Entry 8APJ (electron microscopy, 3.80 A resolution); this record covers chains H1 and G1 of the 42 polymer chains in the assembly.

Chain H1:
Name: ATP synthase, epsilon chain, putative
Organism: Trypanosoma brucei brucei
Notes: EC 3.6.3.-
Reference sequence: Q586H1 (Q586H1_TRYB2); residue numbers follow UniProt; this construct covers 1-182
Amino-acid sequence (182 residues; row label = number of the first residue in the row):
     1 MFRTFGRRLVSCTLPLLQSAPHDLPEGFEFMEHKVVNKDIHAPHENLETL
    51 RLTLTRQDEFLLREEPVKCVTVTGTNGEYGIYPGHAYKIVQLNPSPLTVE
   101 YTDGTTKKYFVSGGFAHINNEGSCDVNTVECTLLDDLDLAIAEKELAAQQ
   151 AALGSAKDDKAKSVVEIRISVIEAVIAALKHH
Disordered / not traced: 1-21
Ligand contacts: UTP (uridine 5'-triphosphate): Asn76, Tyr79, Lys88

Chain G1:
Name: ATP synthase gamma subunit
Organism: Trypanosoma brucei brucei
Notes: EC 3.6.3.14
Reference sequence: A0A161CM65 (A0A161CM65_TRYBB); residues 1-305 here = UniProt positions 1-305
Amino-acid sequence (305 residues; row label = number of the first residue in the row):
     1 MSGKLRLYKEKLEGYNRFYSIVKTIKMVTLAKYRAAQGRIRTRDFSLRYT
    51 ELAFSKPQASRDAVVAAKNALVYIPITTNRGSCGALNSNIVRCIDSVVSS
   101 KMVLMPVGKRGIDSFSKLYPDEFRYGIINDMKESMHFGYATFVIENAYEV
   151 SKDADRYQVIFNRFVSAGVQRNAVYNIPSYEKWKEDLADAASSDNQKNRY
   201 LFANALQNEEEQLIRDFFDFHAALAVLNAVGENELSEQAARLVAVEGQLT
   251 NISSLQQRTSSLYNKTRQFGITAALIEILSAMSSLEGNAMKGVRRNKFWE
   301 GAVTK
Disordered / not traced: 1, 302-305

Chain H1 / chain G1 interface:
Residue-residue contacts (82):
  His22(H1) - Cys93(G1)
  His22(H1) - Ser96(G1)
  His22(H1) - Val97(G1)
  Leu24(H1) - Cys93(G1)  hydrophobic
  Leu24(H1) - Val174(G1)  hydrophobic
  Pro25(H1) - Arg171(G1)
  Pro25(H1) - Asn172(G1)
  Pro25(H1) - Ala173(G1)
  Pro25(H1) - Val174(G1)  hydrogen bond (backbone-backbone)
  Glu26(H1) - Phe54(G1)
  Glu26(H1) - Ser55(G1)
  Glu26(H1) - Lys56(G1)  hydrogen bond (side chain-backbone)
  Glu26(H1) - Val174(G1)
  Glu26(H1) - Asn176(G1)
  Gly27(H1) - Val174(G1)  hydrogen bond (backbone-backbone)
  Gly27(H1) - Tyr175(G1)  hydrogen bond (backbone-side chain)
  Phe28(H1) - Thr50(G1)
  Phe28(H1) - Glu51(G1)
  Phe28(H1) - Ser55(G1)
  Phe28(H1) - Tyr175(G1)
  Phe30(H1) - Arg163(G1)
  Phe30(H1) - Ala173(G1)  hydrophobic
  Met31(H1) - Leu47(G1)  hydrophobic
  Met31(H1) - Glu51(G1)
  Met31(H1) - Tyr175(G1)
  His33(H1) - Phe45(G1)
  His33(H1) - Arg48(G1)
  Lys34(H1) - Glu51(G1)
  Val35(H1) - Arg48(G1)
  Val35(H1) - Tyr49(G1)
  Val35(H1) - Leu52(G1)  hydrophobic
  Asn37(H1) - Lys197(G1)
  Asn37(H1) - Asn198(G1)  hydrogen bond (side chain-backbone)
  Lys38(H1) - Lys197(G1)  hydrogen bond (backbone-side chain)
  Lys38(H1) - Leu201(G1)
  Ile40(H1) - Tyr200(G1)  hydrophobic
  Ile40(H1) - Leu201(G1)  hydrophobic
  Thr53(H1) - Phe45(G1)
  Thr53(H1) - Arg48(G1)
  Thr55(H1) - Phe45(G1)  hydrogen bond (side chain-backbone)
  Thr55(H1) - Ser46(G1)
  Gln57(H1) - His136(G1)
  Gln57(H1) - Phe137(G1)
  Gln57(H1) - Leu227(G1)
  Asp58(H1) - Arg39(G1)  salt bridge
  Asp58(H1) - Ser46(G1)
  Asp58(H1) - Leu227(G1)
  Asp58(H1) - Asn228(G1)  hydrogen bond
  Glu59(H1) - Thr42(G1)
  Phe60(H1) - Arg41(G1)
  Phe60(H1) - Thr42(G1)  hydrogen bond (backbone-backbone)
  Phe60(H1) - Phe45(G1)  hydrophobic
  Arg63(H1) - Phe45(G1)
  Glu64(H1) - Phe45(G1)
  Glu64(H1) - Arg48(G1)  salt bridge
  Tyr87(H1) - Tyr49(G1)
  Tyr87(H1) - Leu201(G1)
  Tyr87(H1) - Phe202(G1)  hydrophobic
  Tyr87(H1) - Ala205(G1)  hydrophobic
  Lys88(H1) - Glu209(G1)  salt bridge
  Ile89(H1) - Leu206(G1)  hydrophobic
  Ile89(H1) - Glu209(G1)
  Ile89(H1) - Leu213(G1)
  Ile89(H1) - Phe217(G1)  hydrophobic
  Gln91(H1) - Asp216(G1)
  Gly114(H1) - Phe220(G1)
  Phe115(H1) - Leu213(G1)  hydrophobic
  Phe115(H1) - Asp216(G1)
  Phe115(H1) - Phe217(G1)  hydrophobic
  Phe115(H1) - Phe220(G1)  hydrophobic
  His117(H1) - Tyr49(G1)
  His117(H1) - Phe217(G1)
  His117(H1) - His221(G1)  hydrogen bond
  Asn119(H1) - Tyr49(G1)
  Asn120(H1) - Leu201(G1)
  Ser123(H1) - Tyr49(G1)
  Asp125(H1) - Arg48(G1)  salt bridge
  Asp125(H1) - Tyr49(G1)
  Asn127(H1) - Ser46(G1)  hydrogen bond (side chain-backbone)
  Asn127(H1) - Phe220(G1)
  Val129(H1) - Phe137(G1)  hydrophobic
  Val129(H1) - Phe220(G1)  hydrophobic
Also at the interface, not in a pair above, chain H1 (36 interface residues in all): Asp39
Also at the interface, not in a pair above, chain G1 (48 interface residues in all): Arg43, Asp44, Ser60, Met135, Ile160, Phe161, Leu224

In short:
The interface between chain H1 and chain G1 involves 36 residues on one side and 48 on the other; the contacts
include 11 hydrogen bonds and 4 salt bridges. Polar contacts include Asp58(H1)-Arg39(G1), Glu64(H1)-Arg48(G1)
and Lys88(H1)-Glu209(G1). Ligands of chain H1: UTP.
Chain H1 is ATP synthase, epsilon chain, putative and chain G1 is ATP synthase gamma subunit, both from
Trypanosoma brucei brucei; the structure, rotational state 2d of Trypanosoma brucei mitochondrial ATP
synthase, was determined by electron microscopy, deposited together with 8AP6, 8AP7, 8AP8, 8AP9, 8APA, 8APB
and 7 further entries.
